7LW7 - chain A; structure by X-ray diffraction, 2.50 A resolution.

== Chain A ==
Name: Exonuclease V
Organism: Homo sapiens
Notes: EC 3.1.-.-; engineered mutation(s): G145V
UniProt: Q9H790 (EXO5_HUMAN); numbering as in UniProt (aligned over 31-373)
Amino-acid sequence (346 residues; numbered 28 to 373; the number before each row is that of its first residue):
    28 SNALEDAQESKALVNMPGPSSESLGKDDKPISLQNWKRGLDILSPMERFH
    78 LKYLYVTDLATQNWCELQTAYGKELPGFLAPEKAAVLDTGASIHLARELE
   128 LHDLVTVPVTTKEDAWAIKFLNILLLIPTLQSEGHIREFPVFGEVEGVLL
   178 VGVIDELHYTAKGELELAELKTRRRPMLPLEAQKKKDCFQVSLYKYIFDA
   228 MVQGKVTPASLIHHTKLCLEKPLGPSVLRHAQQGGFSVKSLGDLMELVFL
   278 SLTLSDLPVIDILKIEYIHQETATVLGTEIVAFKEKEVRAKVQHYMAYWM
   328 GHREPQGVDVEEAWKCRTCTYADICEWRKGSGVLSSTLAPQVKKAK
Unresolved in the structure: 28-68, 107-119, 359-373
Sequence notes: expression tag (28-30); variant V172 (Gly in Q9H790)
Metal / ion sites: 4Fe-4S cluster Fe: C92, C343, C346, C352
Ligand contacts: 4Fe-4S cluster (SF4): C92, L94, Q95, Y98, G334, V335, K342, C343, C346, Y348, A349, C352, W354, R355
Swiss-Prot annotation at these positions:
  - binding site ([4Fe-4S] cluster): C92, C343, C346, C352
  - binding site (Mg(2+)): D182, E196
  - natural variant: D115 (D115N: Does not affect exonuclease activity), V172 (G172V: Does not affect exonuclease activity; this construct carries the variant)
  - mutagenesis: E196 (E196A: Nearly abolishes exonuclease activity), C343 (C343A: Abolishes iron-sulfur-binding and affects exonuclease activity; when associated with A-346), C346 (C346A: Abolishes iron-sulfur-binding and affects exonuclease activity; when associated with A-343)
From the paper describing this entry:
  - contacts within the chain: E93-R330 (salt bridge), H121-E196, R124-D182 (hydrogen bond)
  - mutagenesis - E93L: decreased stability
  - 4Fe-4S cluster coordination: C92
  - conformationally variable residues (order/disorder transition): I120 to H129, D130 to P135
  - mutagenesis - H121A, R124A, D182A, Y221F: abolished catalytic activity
  - mutagenesis - T88E (10-fold), H121A (2- and 3-fold), R124A (3-fold), Q210A (4-fold), Y221F (6-fold): decreased binding to DNA
  - mutagenesis - T88E, Q210A: decreased catalytic activity
  - mutagenesis - E165A: unchanged catalytic activity
  - mutagenesis - D182A: unchanged binding to DNA
  - post-translational modification sites: T88
  - mutagenesis - T88A: abolished binding to BLM
  - mutagenesis - T88A: decreased localization
  - mutagenesis - T88E (5-fold): increased binding to BLMcat
  - mutagenesis - D182A: decreased growth
  - disease-associated variants - L151P: decreased catalytic activity (citing earlier work)
  - catalytic residues: Y221

== Summary ==
Chain A binds 4Fe-4S cluster. Curated annotation (UniProt) lists 4 [4Fe-4S] cluster-binding residues,
Mg2+-binding residues D182 and E196 and 3 mutagenesis sites. From the paper: the catalytic residue Y221; T88E,
H121A and R124A, among others, reduce binding to DNA; 10 substitutions were tested in all.
Chain A is Exonuclease V (Homo sapiens); the structure, Human Exonuclease 5 crystal structure, was determined
by X-ray diffraction (same publication as 7LW8, 7LW9 and 7LWA).
